Entry 4E29 (X-ray diffraction, 1.60 A resolution); this record covers chains A and B.

# Chain A (and B)
Protein: Chimeric WzzB chain length determinant protein
From: Shigella flexneri
Notes: fragment: Periplasmic domain; chain B of this document is another copy of the same molecule, construct and numbering; everything in this record applies to it too
UniProt: chimeric construct of P37792, Q04866: residues 54-200 from P37792 (WZZB_SHIFL) positions 54-200 (same numbers); residues 201-293 from Q04866 positions 201-293 (same numbers)
Amino-acid sequence (248 residues; numbered 46 to 293; the number before each row is that of its first residue):
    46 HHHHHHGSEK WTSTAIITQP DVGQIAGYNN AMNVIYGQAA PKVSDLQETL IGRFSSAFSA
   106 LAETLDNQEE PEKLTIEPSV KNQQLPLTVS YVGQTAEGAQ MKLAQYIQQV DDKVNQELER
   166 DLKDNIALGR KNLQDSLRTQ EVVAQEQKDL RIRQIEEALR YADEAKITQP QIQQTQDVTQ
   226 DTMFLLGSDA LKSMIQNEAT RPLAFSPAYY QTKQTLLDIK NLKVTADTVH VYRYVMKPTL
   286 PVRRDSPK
Not modelled in the structure: 46-54, 127-130, 292-293 (chain B: 46-54, 125-129, 290-293)
Modified / non-standard residues: Mse-77, Mse-146, Mse-228, Mse-239, Mse-281 (selenomethionine; parent Met)
Construct notes: expression tag (46-53); conflict Arg-165 (Lys in P37792), Ala-249 (Val in Q04866)

# Interface between chain A and chain B
Pairs across the interface - 79 pairs, chain A then chain B:
  Tyr-81(A) / Val-67(B)
  Arg-98(A) / Asp-66(B)  salt bridge
  Arg-98(A) / Arg-278(B)
  Ser-101(A) / Val-280(B)
  Ala-102(A) / Val-280(B)  hydrophobic
  Ala-105(A) / Ile-61(B)  hydrophobic
  Ala-105(A) / Val-280(B)  hydrophobic
  Ala-105(A) / Mse-281(B)
  Glu-108(A) / Mse-281(B)
  Thr-109(A) / Mse-281(B)
  Asp-111(A) / Arg-288(B)  hydrogen bond (backbone-side chain)
  Asn-112(A) / Thr-284(B)
  Asn-112(A) / Leu-285(B)  hydrogen bond (side chain-backbone)
  Asn-112(A) / Pro-286(B)
  Asn-112(A) / Val-287(B)  hydrogen bond (side chain-backbone)
  Gln-113(A) / Val-287(B)
  Gln-113(A) / Arg-288(B)  hydrogen bond (backbone-side chain)
  Pro-116(A) / Arg-288(B)
  Glu-162(A) / Arg-278(B)  salt bridge
  Asp-166(A) / Asp-66(B)
  Asp-166(A) / Val-67(B)
  Asp-166(A) / Gly-68(B)  hydrogen bond (side chain-backbone)
  Asp-166(A) / Gln-69(B)  hydrogen bond (side chain-backbone)
  Asp-169(A) / Gln-69(B)
  Asn-170(A) / Val-67(B)
  Asn-170(A) / Gly-68(B)
  Asn-170(A) / Ala-71(B)
  Leu-173(A) / Ala-71(B)  hydrophobic
  Leu-173(A) / Gly-72(B)
  Asn-177(A) / Asn-75(B)
  Asp-180(A) / Asn-266(B)  hydrogen bond
  Arg-183(A) / Asn-266(B)
  Thr-184(A) / Gln-259(B)  hydrogen bond
  Thr-184(A) / Leu-262(B)
  Thr-184(A) / Asp-263(B)  hydrogen bond
  Gln-185(A) / Gln-259(B)
  Val-187(A) / Leu-262(B)  hydrophobic
  Val-188(A) / Tyr-255(B)  hydrophobic
  Val-188(A) / Gln-259(B)
  Val-188(A) / Leu-262(B)  hydrophobic
  Glu-191(A) / Lys-258(B)  salt bridge
  Gln-192(A) / Tyr-255(B)
  Leu-195(A) / Leu-248(B)
  Leu-195(A) / Phe-250(B)  hydrophobic
  Leu-195(A) / Tyr-255(B)
  Arg-198(A) / Thr-245(B)  hydrogen bond (side chain-backbone)
  Arg-198(A) / Pro-247(B)
  Gln-199(A) / Pro-247(B)
  Glu-202(A) / Thr-245(B)  hydrogen bond
  Glu-202(A) / Pro-247(B)
  Arg-205(A) / Ser-238(B)
  Arg-205(A) / Asn-242(B)
  Arg-205(A) / Thr-245(B)
  Tyr-206(A) / Ser-238(B)
  Tyr-206(A) / Mse-239(B)  hydrophobic
  Glu-209(A) / Ser-238(B)
  Ala-210(A) / Gln-214(B)  hydrogen bond (backbone-side chain)
  Ala-210(A) / Asp-234(B)
  Ile-212(A) / Pro-215(B)  hydrophobic
  Gln-216(A) / Ile-217(B)
  Gln-216(A) / Gln-218(B)
  Ile-217(A) / Gln-218(B)
  Ile-217(A) / Gln-219(B)
  Gln-218(A) / Gln-218(B)  hydrogen bond (backbone-backbone)
  Gln-219(A) / Gln-219(B)
  Gln-221(A) / Gln-219(B)
  Gln-221(A) / Thr-220(B)  hydrogen bond
  Gln-225(A) / Arg-246(B)
  Gln-225(A) / Pro-247(B)
  Asp-226(A) / Arg-196(B)  salt bridge
  Asp-226(A) / Leu-231(B)
  Asp-226(A) / Arg-246(B)  salt bridge
  Thr-227(A) / Thr-220(B)
  Thr-227(A) / Val-223(B)
  Phe-229(A) / Leu-231(B)
  Phe-229(A) / Ala-235(B)  hydrophobic
  Leu-230(A) / Pro-215(B)  hydrophobic
  Leu-230(A) / Ile-217(B)  hydrophobic
  Leu-230(A) / Thr-220(B)
Interface residues without a listed pair, chain A (49 interface residues in all): Glu-114, Lys-158, Ser-181, Asp-222, Thr-224
Interface residues without a listed pair, chain B (46 interface residues in all): Asn-74, Val-88, Pro-131, Ile-200, Tyr-279

# Summary
49 residues of chain A and 46 residues of chain B are in contact; the contacts include 14 hydrogen bonds and 5
salt bridges. Polar contacts include Arg-98(A)/Asp-66(B), Glu-162(A)/Arg-278(B) and Glu-191(A)/Lys-258(B).
Both chains are Chimeric WzzB chain length determinant protein (Shigella flexneri). Entry 4E29 (Periplasmic
domain of the chimeric WzzB chain length regulator protein) was determined by X-ray diffraction, deposited
together with 4E2C, 4E2H and 4E2L.
